Entry 6ZYW (electron microscopy, 8.78 A resolution (very low resolution: no residue pairs are listed; an interface is given only as per-side residue counts)); this record covers chains H and I of the 19 polymer chains in the assembly.

[Chain H]
Protein: Dynein light chain
From: Tetrahymena thermophila SB210
Reference sequence: A4VE64 (A4VE64_TETTS); numbering as in UniProt (aligned over 1-92)
Amino-acid sequence (92 residues; row label = number of the first residue in the row):
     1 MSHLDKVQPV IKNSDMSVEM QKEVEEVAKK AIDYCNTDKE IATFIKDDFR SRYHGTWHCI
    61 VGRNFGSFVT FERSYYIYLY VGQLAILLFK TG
Disordered / not traced: 1-7

[Chain I]
Protein: Dynein light chain
From: Tetrahymena thermophila SB210
Reference sequence: I7MCM8 (I7MCM8_TETTS); residues 1-110 here = UniProt positions 1-110
Amino-acid sequence (110 residues; numbered 1 to 110; the number before each row is that of its first residue):
     1 MEQEKAVTDM DINELRKLMI GKAIINSSDM QGDLLQEAQD VIQSGIENNS APVLNIEAAC
    61 KYIKENLDKK FGPTWQCIIG EGYAYDVTVQ NNTLLFMFYN GNLAVLIFKS
Disordered / not traced: 1-21

[Interface between chain H and chain I]
At this resolution (9 A) residue pairs are not listed: 13 residues of chain H and 12 of chain I lie at the interface.

[In short]
13 residues of chain H face 12 of chain I across their interface.
Chain H is Dynein light chain and chain I is Dynein light chain, both from Tetrahymena thermophila SB210; the
structure, Outer Dynein Arm-Shulin complex - overall structure (Tetrahymena thermophila), was determined by
electron microscopy, deposited together with 6ZYY and 6ZYX.
